5ZFQ - chains A and B; structure by X-ray diffraction, 2.60 A resolution.

# Chain A (and B)
Name: Twitching motility pilus retraction protein
From: Geobacter sulfurreducens PCA
Notes: chain B of this document is another copy of the same molecule, construct and numbering; everything in this record applies to it too
UniProt: Q74D27 (Q74D27_GEOSL); numbering as in UniProt (aligned over 1-365)
Chain sequence (390 residues; numbered -24 to 365; the number before each row is that of its first residue; numbers below 1 keep their minus sign (Met-24 is residue -24)):
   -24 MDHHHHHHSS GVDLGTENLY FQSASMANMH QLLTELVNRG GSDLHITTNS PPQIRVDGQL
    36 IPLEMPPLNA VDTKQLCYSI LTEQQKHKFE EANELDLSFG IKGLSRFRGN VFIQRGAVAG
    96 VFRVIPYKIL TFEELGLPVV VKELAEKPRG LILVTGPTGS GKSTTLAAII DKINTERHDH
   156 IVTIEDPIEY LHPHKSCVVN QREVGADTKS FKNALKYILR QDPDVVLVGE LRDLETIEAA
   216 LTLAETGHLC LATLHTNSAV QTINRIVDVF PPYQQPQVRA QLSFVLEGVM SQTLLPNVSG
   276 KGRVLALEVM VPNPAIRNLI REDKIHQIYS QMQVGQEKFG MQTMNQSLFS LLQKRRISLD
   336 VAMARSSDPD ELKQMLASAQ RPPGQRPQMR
Disordered / not traced: -24 to -7, 354-365
Sequence notes: initiating methionine (-24); expression tag (-23 to 0)

# Chain A / chain B interface
Pairs across the interface - 84 pairs, chain A then chain B:
  Asp18(A) with Asp197(B)
  His20(A) with His155(B); Gln196(B); Asp197(B), salt bridge
  Thr22(A) with His169(B); Val173(B); Asn175(B), hydrogen bond
  Thr23(A) with His169(B), hydrogen bond (backbone-side chain)
  Asn24(A) with His169(B)
  Ser25(A) with His169(B)
  Gln28(A) with Val173(B)
  Arg30(A) with His155(B); Asp197(B), salt bridge; Asp199(B), salt bridge
  Gln34(A) with His153(B)
  Leu35(A) with His153(B); Asp154(B); His155(B)
  Glu66(A) with Lys184(B), salt bridge
  Asn68(A) with Arg177(B), hydrogen bond (backbone-side chain); Ala181(B), hydrogen bond (side chain-backbone); Asp182(B), hydrogen bond (side chain-backbone)
  Glu69(A) with Arg177(B), salt bridge; Thr183(B), hydrogen bond; Asn188(B); Ala189(B); Tyr192(B)
  Asp71(A) with Tyr192(B); Arg195(B), salt bridge
  Asn85(A) with Tyr192(B); Arg195(B); Gln196(B), hydrogen bond
  Phe87(A) with Asn175(B); Arg177(B); Gln196(B)
  Ile88(A) with Arg177(B), hydrogen bond (backbone-side chain); Asp182(B)
  Gln89(A) with Val174(B); Asn175(B); Gln176(B), hydrogen bond (side chain-backbone); Asp182(B)
  Arg90(A) with Leu166(B); His167(B), hydrogen bond (side chain-backbone); Val174(B), hydrogen bond (side chain-backbone); Gln176(B), hydrogen bond; Asp182(B), hydrogen bond (backbone-side chain)
  Gly91(A) with Asp182(B), hydrogen bond (backbone-side chain)
  Ala94(A) with Asn175(B)
  Val96(A) with Gln196(B); Asp197(B)
  Arg98(A) with Arg195(B)
  Pro132(A) with Glu220(B); Thr221(B)
  Thr133(A) with Leu194(B); Thr217(B); Thr221(B)
  Gly134(A) with Thr221(B)
  Ser135(A) with Thr221(B)
  Asp161(A) with Arg195(B), salt bridge
  Pro162(A) with Arg195(B)
  His230(A) with Thr217(B); Glu220(B), salt bridge; Gln252(B), hydrogen bond (backbone-side chain); Gln256(B), hydrogen bond
  Thr231(A) with Gln252(B)
  Asn232(A) with Glu220(B), hydrogen bond; Gln252(B), hydrogen bond; Gln256(B)
  Gln236(A) with Gln252(B), hydrogen bond
  Arg240(A) with Tyr248(B); Gln249(B); Gln252(B), hydrogen bond
  Asp243(A) with Tyr248(B)
  Val244(A) with Tyr248(B)
  Leu270(A) with Phe259(B), hydrophobic
  Pro271(A) with Arg124(B)
  Arg278(A) with Thr221(B), hydrogen bond (side chain-backbone)
  Ala339(A) with Phe259(B); Arg292(B)
  Arg340(A) with Phe259(B)
  Ser341(A) with Arg296(B)
  Ser342(A) with Arg296(B), hydrogen bond (backbone-side chain)
  Pro344(A) with Asn293(B); Arg296(B)
Interface residues without a listed pair, chain A (50 interface residues in all): Ala67, Arg83, Thr268, Leu269, Gly275, Val336
Interface residues without a listed pair, chain B (37 interface residues in all): Ile163, Ser258

# In short
50 residues of chain A face 37 of chain B across their interface; the contacts include 22 hydrogen bonds and 8
salt bridges. Among the polar pairs are His20(A)-Asp197(B), Arg30(A)-Asp197(B) and Arg30(A)-Asp199(B).
Both chains are Twitching motility pilus retraction protein (Geobacter sulfurreducens PCA). Entry 5ZFQ
(Crystal structure of PilT-4, a retraction ATPase motor of Type IV pilus , from Geobacter sulfurreducens) was
determined by X-ray diffraction, deposited together with 5ZFR.
